4J7B - chains B and C of the 3 polymer chains in the assembly; structure by X-ray diffraction, 2.30 A resolution.

[Chain B]
Molecule: Polo-like kinase
Organism: Danio rerio
Notes: EC 2.7.11.21; fragment: Polo Box Domain
Reference sequence: Q6DRK7 (Q6DRK7_DANRE); residues 360-595 here = UniProt positions 360-595
Amino-acid sequence (237 residues; row label = number of the first residue in the row):
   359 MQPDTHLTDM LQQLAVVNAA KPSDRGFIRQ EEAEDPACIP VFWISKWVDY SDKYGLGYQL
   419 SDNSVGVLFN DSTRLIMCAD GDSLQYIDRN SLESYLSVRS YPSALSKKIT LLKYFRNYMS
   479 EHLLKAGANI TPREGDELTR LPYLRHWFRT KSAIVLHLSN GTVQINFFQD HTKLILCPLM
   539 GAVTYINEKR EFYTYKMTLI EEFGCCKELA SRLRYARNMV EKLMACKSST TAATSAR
Not modelled in the structure: 359-362, 480-489, 586-595
Sequence notes: expression tag (359); engineered mutation G384 (Asp in Q6DRK7)

[Chain C]
Molecule: 205 kDa microtubule-associated protein
Organism: Drosophila melanogaster
Reference sequence: P23226 (MA205_DROME); residue numbers follow UniProt; this construct covers 276-325
Amino-acid sequence (58 residues; numbered 268 to 325; the number before each row is that of its first residue):
   268 MGHHHHHHLD DLVAESPRKE FARINMDGIA VPDEREFDIE ADMRPHELEQ ESDTFGAG
Not modelled in the structure: 268-275, 325
Sequence notes: expression tag (268-275)

[How chain B and chain C interact]
Pairs across the interface (79):
  S403(B) - E316(C)
  K404(B) - E314(C)
  K404(B) - L315(C)
  K404(B) - E316(C)
  W405(B) - P312(C)
  W405(B) - H313(C)
  W405(B) - E314(C)  hydrogen bond
  V406(B) - P312(C)
  V406(B) - H313(C)
  D407(B) - A281(C)
  D407(B) - R311(C)
  D407(B) - P312(C)  hydrogen bond (backbone-backbone)
  Y408(B) - F304(C)  hydrogen bond (side chain-backbone)
  Y408(B) - E307(C)
  Y408(B) - A308(C)
  Y408(B) - R311(C)
  D410(B) - R311(C)  salt bridge
  K411(B) - I296(C)
  Y412(B) - M293(C)
  Y412(B) - I296(C)  hydrophobic
  Y412(B) - A297(C)
  Y412(B) - P299(C)
  Y412(B) - F304(C)  hydrophobic
  L426(B) - S283(C)
  F427(B) - P284(C)
  N428(B) - P284(C)
  N428(B) - A289(C)
  N428(B) - R290(C)
  N428(B) - M293(C)
  D429(B) - R290(C)
  D429(B) - I291(C)
  D429(B) - N292(C)
  D429(B) - M293(C)
  S430(B) - P284(C)
  S430(B) - K286(C)
  R447(B) - K286(C)  hydrogen bond (side chain-backbone)
  R447(B) - R290(C)  hydrogen bond (side chain-backbone)
  R447(B) - I291(C)
  N448(B) - K286(C)  hydrogen bond
  K465(B) - I296(C)
  K465(B) - V298(C)
  K466(B) - M293(C)
  T468(B) - V298(C)
  Y472(B) - P299(C)  hydrogen bond (side chain-backbone)
  Y472(B) - D300(C)
  Y472(B) - E301(C)  hydrogen bond (side chain-backbone)
  Y472(B) - F304(C)  hydrophobic
  F473(B) - F304(C)  hydrophobic
  N475(B) - E301(C)  hydrogen bond
  Y476(B) - D305(C)
  Y476(B) - A308(C)
  Y476(B) - D309(C)  hydrogen bond
  Y476(B) - H313(C)
  Y476(B) - L315(C)  hydrophobic
  M477(B) - L315(C)  hydrophobic
  E479(B) - L315(C)
  E479(B) - Q317(C)
  H504(B) - S283(C)
  H504(B) - R285(C)
  W505(B) - A281(C)
  W505(B) - E282(C)
  W505(B) - S283(C)  hydrogen bond (backbone-backbone)
  F506(B) - L279(C)  hydrophobic
  F506(B) - A281(C)
  F506(B) - E282(C)
  R507(B) - L279(C)
  R507(B) - V280(C)  hydrogen bond (backbone-backbone)
  R507(B) - A281(C)  hydrogen bond (backbone-backbone)
  R507(B) - P312(C)
  T508(B) - D278(C)
  T508(B) - L279(C)
  N524(B) - E314(C)  hydrogen bond
  F526(B) - E314(C)
  R548(B) - E316(C)  salt bridge
  K580(B) - L276(C)
  C584(B) - L279(C)  hydrophobic
  C584(B) - E282(C)
  C584(B) - R285(C)
  K585(B) - R285(C)
Other interface residues (no listed pair), chain B (41 interface residues in all): S409, L469, R503, K509, A583
Other interface residues (no listed pair), chain C (35 interface residues in all): D294, E303

[Summary]
The interface between chain B and chain C involves 41 residues on one side and 35 on the other, with 14
hydrogen bonds and 2 salt bridges. Polar contacts include D410(B)-R311(C), R548(B)-E316(C) and
W405(B)-E314(C).
Chain B is Polo-like kinase (Danio rerio) and chain C is 205 kDa microtubule-associated protein (Drosophila
melanogaster); the structure, Crystal structure of polo-like kinase 1, was determined by X-ray diffraction.
